Entry 7CB5 (X-ray diffraction, 2.54 A resolution); this record covers chains A and B.

[Chain A (and B)]
Protein: 6-phosphogluconate dehydrogenase, decarboxylating
Source organism: Staphylococcus aureus (strain Newman)
Notes: EC 1.1.1.44; chain B of this document is another copy of the same molecule, construct and numbering; everything in this record applies to it too
UniProtKB: A0A0H3KGN1 (A0A0H3KGN1_STAAE); residue numbers follow UniProt; this construct covers 1-468
Chain sequence (468 residues; numbered 1 to 468; the number before each row is that of its first residue):
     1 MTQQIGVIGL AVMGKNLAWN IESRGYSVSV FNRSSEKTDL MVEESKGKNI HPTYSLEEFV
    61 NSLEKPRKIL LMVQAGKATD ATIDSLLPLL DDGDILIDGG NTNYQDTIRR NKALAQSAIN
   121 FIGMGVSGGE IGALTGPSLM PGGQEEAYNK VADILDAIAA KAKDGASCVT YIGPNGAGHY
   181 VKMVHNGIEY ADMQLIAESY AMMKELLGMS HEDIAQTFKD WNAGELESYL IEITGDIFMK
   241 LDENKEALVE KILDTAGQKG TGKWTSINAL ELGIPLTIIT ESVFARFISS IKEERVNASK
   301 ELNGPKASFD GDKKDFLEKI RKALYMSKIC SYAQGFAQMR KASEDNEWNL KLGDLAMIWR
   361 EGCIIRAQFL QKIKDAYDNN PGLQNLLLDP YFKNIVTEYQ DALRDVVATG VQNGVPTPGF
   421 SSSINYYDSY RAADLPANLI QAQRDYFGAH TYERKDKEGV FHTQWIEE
Unresolved in the structure: 467-468 (chain B: 468)
Small-molecule neighbours:
  - 6-phosphogluconic acid (6PG), molecule 1: Asn101, Val126, Ser127, Gly128, Gly129, Lys182, His185, Asn186, Glu189, Tyr190, Gln258, Lys259, Thr261, Arg286, Ile364
  - 6-phosphogluconic acid (6PG), molecule 2: Arg444, Phe447, His450
Reported in the primary citation:
  - binding site for 6-phosphogluconic acid: His185, Glu189
  - mutagenesis - M140S, C168S, H211S, M239S, C330S, M357S, C363S: unchanged catalytic activity
  - catalytic residues: His185

[Chain A / chain B interface]
Residue-residue contacts (252; chain A residue first):
  Gly129(A) - Phe447(B)
  Glu189(A) - Phe447(B)
  Met193(A) - Ile440(B)
  Met193(A) - Gln443(B)
  Met193(A) - Arg444(B)
  Gln194(A) - Ile440(B)
  Ile196(A) - Leu439(B)  hydrophobic
  Ile196(A) - Gln443(B)
  Ala197(A) - Pro436(B)
  Tyr200(A) - Pro436(B)  hydrophobic
  Tyr200(A) - Asn438(B)  hydrogen bond
  Tyr200(A) - Leu439(B)  hydrophobic
  Tyr229(A) - Tyr446(B)
  Tyr229(A) - Phe447(B)
  Ile233(A) - Tyr446(B)  hydrophobic
  Thr234(A) - Leu439(B)
  Thr234(A) - Gln443(B)  hydrogen bond
  Asp236(A) - Tyr446(B)  hydrogen bond
  Ile237(A) - Leu439(B)  hydrophobic
  Ile237(A) - Ala442(B)
  Ile237(A) - Gln443(B)
  Ile237(A) - Tyr446(B)  hydrophobic
  Phe238(A) - Leu439(B)  hydrophobic
  Lys240(A) - Thr463(B)
  Lys240(A) - Gln464(B)  hydrogen bond (side chain-backbone)
  Lys240(A) - Trp465(B)
  Glu243(A) - Arg454(B)  salt bridge
  Leu248(A) - Tyr452(B)
  Leu248(A) - Arg454(B)
  Leu248(A) - Thr463(B)
  Leu248(A) - Trp465(B)  hydrophobic
  Val249(A) - Asn438(B)  hydrogen bond (backbone-side chain)
  Val249(A) - Leu439(B)  hydrophobic
  Val249(A) - Ala442(B)  hydrophobic
  Glu250(A) - Asn438(B)
  Glu250(A) - Lys455(B)
  Lys251(A) - Arg454(B)
  Lys251(A) - Lys455(B)  hydrogen bond (backbone-backbone)
  Lys251(A) - Asp456(B)
  Ile252(A) - Asn438(B)
  Ile252(A) - Gln441(B)
  Ile252(A) - Ala442(B)  hydrophobic
  Ile252(A) - Tyr452(B)  hydrophobic
  Ile252(A) - Glu453(B)
  Ile252(A) - Lys455(B)
  Ile252(A) - Trp465(B)  hydrophobic
  Leu253(A) - Glu453(B)  hydrogen bond (backbone-backbone)
  Leu253(A) - Arg454(B)
  Leu253(A) - Lys455(B)
  Asp254(A) - Ala433(B)
  Asp254(A) - Asp434(B)
  Asp254(A) - Leu435(B)  hydrogen bond (side chain-backbone)
  Asp254(A) - Ala437(B)
  Asp254(A) - Asn438(B)
  Asp254(A) - Lys455(B)  salt bridge
  Thr255(A) - Gln441(B)  hydrogen bond (backbone-side chain)
  Ala256(A) - Ala437(B)
  Ala256(A) - Gln441(B)
  Gly257(A) - Gln441(B)  hydrogen bond (backbone-side chain)
  Gly257(A) - Arg444(B)
  Lys259(A) - His450(B)
  Lys263(A) - Leu270(B)  hydrogen bond (side chain-backbone)
  Lys263(A) - Glu271(B)
  Ser266(A) - Leu270(B)
  Ile267(A) - Ile267(B)  hydrophobic
  Ile267(A) - Leu270(B)  hydrophobic
  Leu270(A) - Lys263(B)  hydrogen bond (backbone-side chain)
  Leu270(A) - Ser266(B)
  Leu270(A) - Ile267(B)  hydrophobic
  Leu270(A) - Leu270(B)  hydrophobic
  Leu270(A) - Val283(B)  hydrophobic
  Leu270(A) - Phe284(B)  hydrophobic
  Leu270(A) - Phe287(B)
  Glu271(A) - Lys263(B)
  Glu271(A) - Ile267(B)
  Gly273(A) - Phe287(B)
  Ile274(A) - Phe284(B)
  Ile274(A) - Phe287(B)
  Pro275(A) - Phe284(B)  hydrophobic
  Pro275(A) - Ile288(B)
  Leu276(A) - Phe284(B)
  Thr277(A) - Glu281(B)
  Thr277(A) - Phe284(B)
  Thr280(A) - Phe284(B)
  Glu281(A) - Thr277(B)
  Glu281(A) - Glu281(B)
  Glu281(A) - Ser422(B)
  Val283(A) - Leu270(B)  hydrophobic
  Phe284(A) - Leu270(B)  hydrophobic
  Phe284(A) - Ile274(B)
  Phe284(A) - Pro275(B)  hydrophobic
  Phe284(A) - Leu276(B)
  Phe284(A) - Thr277(B)
  Phe284(A) - Thr280(B)
  Arg286(A) - Ile440(B)
  Arg286(A) - Arg444(B)
  Phe287(A) - Leu270(B)
  Phe287(A) - Gly273(B)
  Phe287(A) - Ile274(B)
  Phe287(A) - Pro275(B)  hydrophobic
  Ile288(A) - Pro275(B)  hydrophobic
  Ser289(A) - Leu435(B)
  Ser289(A) - Ala437(B)
  Lys292(A) - Ala433(B)  hydrogen bond (side chain-backbone)
  Lys292(A) - Asp434(B)  salt bridge
  Glu294(A) - Gln384(B)
  Glu294(A) - Tyr430(B)  hydrogen bond
  Arg295(A) - Ser429(B)
  Arg295(A) - Tyr430(B)
  Arg295(A) - Ala432(B)  hydrogen bond (side chain-backbone)
  Arg295(A) - Ala433(B)  hydrogen bond (side chain-backbone)
  Arg295(A) - Leu435(B)
  Ala298(A) - Tyr430(B)
  Ser299(A) - Arg431(B)
  Ser299(A) - Ala433(B)
  Glu301(A) - Lys393(B)  salt bridge
  Leu302(A) - Leu387(B)
  Leu302(A) - Lys393(B)
  Leu302(A) - Tyr427(B)
  Leu302(A) - Arg431(B)
  Asn303(A) - Thr397(B)  hydrogen bond
  Asn303(A) - Gln400(B)  hydrogen bond (backbone-side chain)
  Asn303(A) - Tyr427(B)  hydrogen bond (backbone-side chain)
  Asn303(A) - Arg431(B)
  Gly304(A) - Gln400(B)
  Gly304(A) - Arg431(B)
  Pro305(A) - Gln400(B)
  Pro305(A) - Arg404(B)
  Pro305(A) - Arg431(B)
  Ile364(A) - Phe447(B)  hydrophobic
  Gln384(A) - Glu294(B)
  Leu387(A) - Leu302(B)
  Lys393(A) - Glu301(B)  salt bridge
  Lys393(A) - Leu302(B)
  Thr397(A) - Asn303(B)
  Gln400(A) - Asn303(B)  hydrogen bond (side chain-backbone)
  Gln400(A) - Gly304(B)
  Gln400(A) - Pro305(B)
  Arg404(A) - Pro305(B)
  Arg404(A) - Val411(B)  hydrogen bond (side chain-backbone)
  Arg404(A) - Gln412(B)
  Arg404(A) - Gly414(B)
  Asp405(A) - Gln412(B)  hydrogen bond
  Ala408(A) - Ala408(B)  hydrophobic
  Ala408(A) - Gln412(B)
  Val411(A) - Arg404(B)  hydrogen bond (backbone-side chain)
  Gln412(A) - Arg404(B)
  Gln412(A) - Asp405(B)  hydrogen bond
  Gln412(A) - Ala408(B)
  Gly414(A) - Arg404(B)
  Gly414(A) - Asp428(B)
  Gly414(A) - Arg431(B)
  Pro416(A) - Asn425(B)
  Pro416(A) - Asp428(B)
  Pro416(A) - Ser429(B)
  Thr417(A) - Asn425(B)  hydrogen bond (backbone-side chain)
  Pro418(A) - Asn425(B)
  Ser421(A) - Asn425(B)  hydrogen bond
  Ser422(A) - Glu281(B)  hydrogen bond
  Asn425(A) - Pro416(B)
  Asn425(A) - Thr417(B)  hydrogen bond (side chain-backbone)
  Asn425(A) - Pro418(B)
  Asn425(A) - Ser421(B)  hydrogen bond
  Tyr426(A) - Ile288(B)  hydrophobic
  Tyr427(A) - Leu302(B)
  Tyr427(A) - Asn303(B)  hydrogen bond (side chain-backbone)
  Asp428(A) - Gly414(B)
  Asp428(A) - Pro416(B)
  Ser429(A) - Ile288(B)
  Ser429(A) - Arg295(B)
  Ser429(A) - Pro416(B)
  Tyr430(A) - Ile288(B)
  Tyr430(A) - Ile291(B)  hydrophobic
  Tyr430(A) - Glu294(B)  hydrogen bond
  Tyr430(A) - Arg295(B)
  Tyr430(A) - Ala298(B)
  Tyr430(A) - Leu302(B)  hydrophobic
  Arg431(A) - Ser299(B)
  Arg431(A) - Leu302(B)
  Arg431(A) - Asn303(B)
  Arg431(A) - Gly304(B)
  Arg431(A) - Pro305(B)
  Arg431(A) - Gly414(B)  hydrogen bond (side chain-backbone)
  Ala432(A) - Arg295(B)  hydrogen bond (backbone-side chain)
  Ala433(A) - Asp254(B)
  Ala433(A) - Lys292(B)  hydrogen bond (backbone-side chain)
  Ala433(A) - Arg295(B)  hydrogen bond (backbone-side chain)
  Ala433(A) - Ser299(B)
  Asp434(A) - Asp254(B)
  Asp434(A) - Lys292(B)  salt bridge
  Asp434(A) - Arg295(B)
  Leu435(A) - Asp254(B)  hydrogen bond (backbone-side chain)
  Leu435(A) - Arg295(B)
  Pro436(A) - Ala197(B)
  Pro436(A) - Tyr200(B)  hydrophobic
  Pro436(A) - Ala201(B)  hydrophobic
  Ala437(A) - Asp254(B)
  Ala437(A) - Ser289(B)
  Asn438(A) - Tyr200(B)
  Asn438(A) - Val249(B)  hydrogen bond (side chain-backbone)
  Asn438(A) - Glu250(B)
  Asn438(A) - Ile252(B)
  Asn438(A) - Asp254(B)
  Leu439(A) - Ile196(B)  hydrophobic
  Leu439(A) - Tyr200(B)  hydrophobic
  Leu439(A) - Ile237(B)  hydrophobic
  Leu439(A) - Phe238(B)  hydrophobic
  Ile440(A) - Met193(B)  hydrophobic
  Ile440(A) - Ala256(B)  hydrophobic
  Ile440(A) - Arg286(B)
  Gln441(A) - Ile252(B)
  Gln441(A) - Leu253(B)
  Gln441(A) - Thr255(B)
  Gln441(A) - Ala256(B)
  Gln441(A) - Gly257(B)  hydrogen bond (side chain-backbone)
  Ala442(A) - Ile237(B)  hydrophobic
  Ala442(A) - Ile252(B)  hydrophobic
  Gln443(A) - Met193(B)
  Gln443(A) - Ile196(B)
  Gln443(A) - Thr234(B)  hydrogen bond
  Gln443(A) - Ile237(B)
  Arg444(A) - Met193(B)
  Arg444(A) - Gly257(B)
  Arg444(A) - Arg286(B)
  Tyr446(A) - Tyr229(B)
  Tyr446(A) - Ile233(B)  hydrophobic
  Tyr446(A) - Asp236(B)
  Phe447(A) - Gly129(B)
  Phe447(A) - Glu189(B)
  Phe447(A) - Tyr229(B)
  Phe447(A) - Ile364(B)  hydrophobic
  His450(A) - Lys259(B)
  Tyr452(A) - Leu248(B)
  Tyr452(A) - Ile252(B)  hydrophobic
  Glu453(A) - Ile252(B)
  Glu453(A) - Leu253(B)  hydrogen bond (backbone-backbone)
  Arg454(A) - Leu248(B)
  Arg454(A) - Lys251(B)
  Arg454(A) - Leu253(B)
  Lys455(A) - Glu250(B)  hydrogen bond (side chain-backbone)
  Lys455(A) - Lys251(B)  hydrogen bond (backbone-backbone)
  Lys455(A) - Ile252(B)
  Lys455(A) - Leu253(B)
  Lys455(A) - Asp254(B)  salt bridge
  Asp456(A) - Lys251(B)
  Thr463(A) - Lys240(B)
  Thr463(A) - Leu248(B)
  Gln464(A) - Lys240(B)
  Trp465(A) - Ile237(B)  hydrophobic
  Trp465(A) - Lys240(B)
  Trp465(A) - Leu248(B)  hydrophobic
  Trp465(A) - Ile252(B)  hydrophobic
Other interface residues (no listed pair), chain A (117 interface residues in all): Glu130, Ala201, Leu230, Asp242, Gln258, Ala269, Ile291, Val296, Asn297, Asn385, Leu388, Val407, Val415, Ile424, Ala449
Other interface residues (no listed pair), chain B (117 interface residues in all): Glu130, Gln194, Leu230, Asp242, Gln258, Ala269, Val296, Asn385, Leu388, Val396, Val407, Val415, Ile424, Tyr426, Ala449, Ile466

[In short]
The chain A/chain B interface involves 117 residues from each chain, with 42 hydrogen bonds and 7 salt
bridges. Polar contacts include Glu243(A)-Arg454(B), Asp254(A)-Lys455(B) and Lys292(A)-Asp434(B). The paper
reports the catalytic residue His185(A); M140S, C168S and H211S of chain A, among others, leave catalytic
activity unchanged; 7 substitutions were tested in all.
Chain A and chain B are both 6-phosphogluconate dehydrogenase, decarboxylating (Staphylococcus aureus (strain
Newman)); the structure, The 6-phosphogluconate dehydrogenase from Staphylococcus aureus (6-phosphogluconate
bound), was determined by X-ray diffraction, deposited together with 7CB0 and 7CB6.
